Entry 6PYQ (X-ray diffraction, 1.79 A resolution); this record covers chains A and C of the 6 polymer chains in the assembly.

== Chain A (and C) ==
Molecule: Fusion glycoprotein F1
Notes: chain C of this document is another copy of the same molecule, construct and numbering; everything in this record applies to it too
UniProtKB: Q84193 (Q84193_9MONO); numbering as in UniProt (aligned over 139-189)
Amino-acid sequence (53 residues; each row starts with the number of its first residue):
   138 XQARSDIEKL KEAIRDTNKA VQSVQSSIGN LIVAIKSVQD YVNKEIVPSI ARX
Unresolved in the structure: 138, 190 (chain C: 182-190)
Modified positions: ACE (acetyl group) at position 138; NH2 (amino group) at position 190
Differences from the reference sequence: acetylation (138); amidation (190)

== How chain A and chain C interact ==
Residue-residue contacts (20):
  Arg141(A) - Gln139(C)
  Arg141(A) - Asp143(C)  salt bridge
  Leu147(A) - Leu147(C)  hydrophobic
  Lys148(A) - Leu147(C)
  Ile151(A) - Leu147(C)  hydrophobic
  Ile151(A) - Ile151(C)  hydrophobic
  Ile151(A) - Thr154(C)
  Thr154(A) - Thr154(C)
  Asn155(A) - Thr154(C)  hydrogen bond
  Val158(A) - Val158(C)  hydrophobic
  Val161(A) - Val161(C)  hydrophobic
  Ile165(A) - Val161(C)  hydrophobic
  Ile165(A) - Ser164(C)
  Ile165(A) - Ile165(C)  hydrophobic
  Ile172(A) - Leu168(C)  hydrophobic
  Ile172(A) - Ile172(C)  hydrophobic
  Val175(A) - Val175(C)  hydrophobic
  Gln176(A) - Val175(C)
  Val179(A) - Tyr178(C)  hydrophobic
  Val179(A) - Val179(C)  hydrophobic
Interface residues without a listed pair, chain A (18 interface residues in all): Ile144, Gln162, Leu168, Ile169, Asn180
Interface residues without a listed pair, chain C (18 interface residues in all): Ile144, Ala150, Ala157, Ala171

== In short ==
The chain A/chain C interface involves 18 residues from each chain; the contacts include 1 hydrogen bond and 1
salt bridge. Polar contacts include Arg141(A)-Asp143(C) and Asn155(A)-Thr154(C).
Both chains are Fusion glycoprotein F1. Entry 6PYQ (Assembly of VIQKI D455(beta-L-homoaspartic acid)with human
parainfluenza virus type 3 (HPIV3) fusion glycoprotein N-terminal heptad repeat ...) was determined by X-ray
diffraction together with 6V3V, 6VAS, 6PZ6 and 6PRL from the same study.
